7XY4 - chains C and E of the 5 polymer chains in the assembly; structure by electron microscopy, 3.30 A resolution.

[Chain C]
Protein: Spike glycoprotein
From: Severe acute respiratory syndrome coronavirus 2
UniProt: P0DTC2 (SPIKE_SARS2); residues 14-1145 here = UniProt positions 14-1145
Sequence (1132 residues; numbered 14 to 1145; the number before each row is that of its first residue):
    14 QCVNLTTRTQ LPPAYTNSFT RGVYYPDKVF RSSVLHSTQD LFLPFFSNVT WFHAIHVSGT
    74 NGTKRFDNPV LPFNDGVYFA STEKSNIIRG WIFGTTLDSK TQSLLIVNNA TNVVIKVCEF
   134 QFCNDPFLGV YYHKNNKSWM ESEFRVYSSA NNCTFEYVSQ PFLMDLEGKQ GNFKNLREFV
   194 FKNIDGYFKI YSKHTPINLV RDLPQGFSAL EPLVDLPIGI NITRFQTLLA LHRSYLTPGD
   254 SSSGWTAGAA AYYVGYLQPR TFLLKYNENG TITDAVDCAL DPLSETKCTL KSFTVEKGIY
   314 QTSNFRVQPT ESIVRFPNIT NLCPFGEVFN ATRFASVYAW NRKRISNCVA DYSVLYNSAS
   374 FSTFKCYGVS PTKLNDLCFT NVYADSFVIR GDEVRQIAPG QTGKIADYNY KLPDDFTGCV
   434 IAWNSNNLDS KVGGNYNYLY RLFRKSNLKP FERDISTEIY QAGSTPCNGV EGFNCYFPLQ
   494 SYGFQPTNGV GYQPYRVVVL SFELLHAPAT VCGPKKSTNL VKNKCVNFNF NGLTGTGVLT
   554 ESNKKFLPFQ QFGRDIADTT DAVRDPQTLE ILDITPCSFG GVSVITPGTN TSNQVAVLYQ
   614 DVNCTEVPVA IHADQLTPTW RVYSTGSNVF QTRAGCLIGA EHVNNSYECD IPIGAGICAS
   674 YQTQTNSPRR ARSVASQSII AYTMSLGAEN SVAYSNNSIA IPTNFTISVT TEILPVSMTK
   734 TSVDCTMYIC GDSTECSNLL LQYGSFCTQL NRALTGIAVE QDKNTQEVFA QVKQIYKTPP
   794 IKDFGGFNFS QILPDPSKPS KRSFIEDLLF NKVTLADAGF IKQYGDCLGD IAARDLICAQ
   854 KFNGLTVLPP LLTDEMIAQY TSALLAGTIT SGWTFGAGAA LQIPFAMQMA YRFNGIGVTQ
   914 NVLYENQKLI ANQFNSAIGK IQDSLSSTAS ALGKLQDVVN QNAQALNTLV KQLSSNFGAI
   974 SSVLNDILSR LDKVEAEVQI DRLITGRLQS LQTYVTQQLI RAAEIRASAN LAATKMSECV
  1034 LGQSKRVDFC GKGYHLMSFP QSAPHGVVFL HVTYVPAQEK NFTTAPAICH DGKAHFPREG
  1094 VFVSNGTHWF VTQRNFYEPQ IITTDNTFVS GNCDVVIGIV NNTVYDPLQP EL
Disordered / not traced: 70-76, 248-254, 621-640, 677-688, 828-853
Cystine bridges: Cys131-Cys166, Cys291-Cys301, Cys336-Cys361, Cys379-Cys432, Cys391-Cys525, Cys480-Cys488, Cys538-Cys590, Cys617-Cys649, Cys662-Cys671, Cys738-Cys760, Cys743-Cys749, Cys1032-Cys1043, Cys1082-Cys1126
Covalently attached groups: N-acetylglucosamine (NAG) linked to Asn122, Asn165, Asn234, Asn282, Asn343, Asn603, Asn616, Asn657, Asn709, Asn717, Asn801, Asn1074, Asn1098, Asn1134
UniProt features mapped onto this chain:
  - region: Asn280 to Cys301 (Putative superantigen), Arg403 to Asp405 (Integrin-binding motif), Asn448 to Phe456 (Immunodominant HLA epitope recognized by the CD8+), Pro681 to Ala684 (Putative superantigen), Ser816 to Tyr837 (Fusion peptide 1), Lys835 to Phe855 (Fusion peptide 2)
  - site (Cleavage): Arg685, Ser686, Arg815, Ser816
  - glycosylation: Asn17 (N-linked (GlcNAc...) (complex) asparagine), Asn61 (N-linked (GlcNAc...) (hybrid) asparagine), Asn74 (N-linked (GlcNAc...) (complex) asparagine), Asn122 (N-linked (GlcNAc...) (hybrid) asparagine), Asn149 (N-linked (GlcNAc...) (complex) asparagine), Asn165 (N-linked (GlcNAc...) (complex) asparagine), Asn234 (N-linked (GlcNAc...) (high mannose) asparagine), Asn282 (N-linked (GlcNAc...) (complex) asparagine), Thr323 (O-linked (GalNAc) threonine), Ser325 (O-linked (HexNAc...) serine), Asn331 (N-linked (GlcNAc...) (complex) asparagine), Asn343 (N-linked (GlcNAc...) (complex) asparagine), Asn603 (N-linked (GlcNAc...) (hybrid) asparagine), Asn616 (N-linked (GlcNAc...) (complex) asparagine), Asn657 (N-linked (GlcNAc...) (complex) asparagine), Thr676 (O-linked (GlcNAc...) threonine), Thr678 (O-linked (GlcNAc...) threonine), Asn709 (N-linked (GlcNAc...) (high mannose) asparagine), Asn717 (N-linked (GlcNAc...) (hybrid) asparagine), Asn801 (N-linked (GlcNAc...) (hybrid) asparagine) and 3 more in UniProt
  - natural variant: Leu18 (L18F: In strain: Beta/B.1.351, Gamma/P.1 and 1 more), Thr19 (T19I: In strain: Omicron/BQ.1.1, Omicron/XBB.1.5 and 1 more; T19R: In strain: Delta/B.1.617.2, Omicron/BA.2 and 4 more), Thr20 (T20N: In strain: Gamma/P.1), Leu24 to Ala27 (sequence variant, change not given here; In strain: Omicron/BA.2, Omicron/BA.2.12.1 and 6 more), Pro26 (P26S: In strain: Gamma/P.1), Gln52 (Q52H: In strain: Omicron/EG.5.1), Ala67 (A67V: In strain: Eta/B.1.525, Omicron/BA.1), His69 to Val70 (deletion: In strain: Alpha/B.1.1.7, Eta/B.1.525 and 5 more), Gly75 (G75V: In strain: Lambda/C.37), Thr76 (T76I: In strain: Lambda/C.37), Asp80 (D80A: In strain: Beta/B.1.351), Val83 (V83A: In strain: Omicron/XBB.1.5, Omicron/EG.5.1), 79 further natural variant entries in UniProt
  - mutagenesis: His69 to Val70 (Increased incorporation of cleaved spike into virions), Asn121 (N121Q: Partial loss of biliverdin affinity), Arg190 (R190K: Partial loss of biliverdin affinity), Asn234 (N234Q: Increased resistance to neutralizing antibodies), Asn331 (N331Q: Reduced viral infectivity), Asn343 (N343Q: Reduced viral infectivity), Leu452 (L452R: Increased resistance to neutralizing antibodies. Decreases HLA binding to NF9 epitope. Increased binding affinity to human ACE2), Tyr453 (Y453F: Decreased HLA binding to NF9 epitope. Increased binding affinity to human ACE2), Ala475 (A475V: Increased resistance to neutralizing antibodies), Val483 (V483A: Increased resistance to neutralizing antibodies), Glu484 (E484D: Increased replication in human TMEM106B overexpressing cells), Phe490 (F490L: Increased resistance to neutralizing antibodies and human covalescent sera neutralization), 15 further mutagenesis entries in UniProt

[Chain E]
Protein: VHH21
From: Camelus bactrianus
Sequence (151 residues; numbered 1 to 151; the number before each row is that of its first residue):
     1 QLQLVESGGG LVQPGGSLRL SCAASGFTFD SHDMAWVRQP HGKGLEYIAT ITSVGSNTYY
    61 SDSVKGRFTI SRDNAKNTLY LQMNSLKPED TAMYYCAADL STADWRANWA KGQGTQVTVS
   121 SGTNEVCKGQ AGQHHHHHHG AYPYDVPDYA S
Disordered / not traced: 122-151
Cystine bridges: Cys22-Cys96

[How chain C and chain E interact]
Residue-residue contacts - 30 pairs, chain C then chain E:
  Thr345(C) with Trp105(E); Arg106(E), hydrogen bond
  Arg346(C) with Trp105(E)
  Asn439(C) with Tyr47(E)
  Asn440(C) with Leu45(E); Tyr47(E), hydrogen bond; Ala107(E); Trp109(E)
  Ser443(C) with Ala107(E); Trp109(E), hydrogen bond (backbone-side chain)
  Lys444(C) with Asp104(E)
  Val445(C) with Asp33(E); Thr50(E); Ile51(E); Thr52(E); Asp99(E); Trp109(E), hydrophobic
  Asn448(C) with Trp105(E), hydrogen bond (side chain-backbone)
  Asn450(C) with Asp104(E), hydrogen bond (side chain-backbone); Trp105(E)
  Gln498(C) with Tyr59(E)
  Pro499(C) with Tyr47(E); Thr50(E); Trp109(E), hydrophobic
  Thr500(C) with Tyr47(E); Thr50(E); Tyr59(E); Tyr60(E), hydrogen bond (side chain-backbone); Ser61(E)
  Gly502(C) with Asp62(E)
Other interface residues (no listed pair), chain C (17 interface residues in all): Leu441, Gly446, Tyr451, Asn501
Other interface residues (no listed pair), chain E (18 interface residues in all): Ile48, Ala49

[Summary]
The interface between chain C and chain E involves 17 residues on one side and 18 on the other; the contacts
include 6 hydrogen bonds. Among the polar pairs are Thr345(C)-Arg106(E), Asn440(C)-Tyr47(E) and
Ser443(C)-Trp109(E).
Here chain C is Spike glycoprotein (Severe acute respiratory syndrome coronavirus 2) and chain E is VHH21
(Camelus bactrianus). Entry 7XY4 (Cryo-EM structure of SARS-CoV-2 spike in complex with VHH21) was determined
by electron microscopy.
